8ETP - chains A and B of the 4 polymer chains in the assembly; structure by electron microscopy, 3.52 A resolution.

# Chain A (and B)
Name: Cyclic nucleotide-gated cation channel alpha-3
Source organism: Homo sapiens
Notes: chain B of this document is another copy of the same molecule, construct and numbering; everything in this record applies to it too
UniProtKB: Q16281 (CNGA3_HUMAN); numbering as in UniProt (aligned over 1-694)
Chain sequence (694 residues; numbered 1 to 694; the number before each row is that of its first residue):
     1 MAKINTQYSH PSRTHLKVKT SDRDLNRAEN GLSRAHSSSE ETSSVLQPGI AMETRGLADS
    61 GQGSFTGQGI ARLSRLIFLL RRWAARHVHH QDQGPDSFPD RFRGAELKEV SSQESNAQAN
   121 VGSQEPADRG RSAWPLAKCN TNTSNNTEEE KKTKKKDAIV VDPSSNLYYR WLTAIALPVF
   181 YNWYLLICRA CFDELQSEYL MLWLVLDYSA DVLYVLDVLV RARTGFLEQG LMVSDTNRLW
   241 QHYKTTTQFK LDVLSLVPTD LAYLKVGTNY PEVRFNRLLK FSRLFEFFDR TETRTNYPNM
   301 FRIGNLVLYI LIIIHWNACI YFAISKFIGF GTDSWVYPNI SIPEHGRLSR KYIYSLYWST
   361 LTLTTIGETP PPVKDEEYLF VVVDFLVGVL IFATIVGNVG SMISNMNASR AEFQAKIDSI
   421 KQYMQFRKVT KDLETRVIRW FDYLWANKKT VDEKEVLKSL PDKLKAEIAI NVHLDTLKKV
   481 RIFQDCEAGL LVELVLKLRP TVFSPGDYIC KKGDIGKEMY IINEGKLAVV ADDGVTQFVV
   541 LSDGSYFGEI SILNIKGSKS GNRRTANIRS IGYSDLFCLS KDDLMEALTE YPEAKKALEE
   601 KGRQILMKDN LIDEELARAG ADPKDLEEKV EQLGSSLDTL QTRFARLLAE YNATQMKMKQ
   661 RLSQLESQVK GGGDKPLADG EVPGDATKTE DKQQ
Not modelled in the structure: 1-158, 611-694
Glycans and other covalent adducts: N-acetylglucosamine (NAG) linked to N339
Small-molecule neighbours: cyclic guanosine monophosphate (PCG): V529, V539, L541, F547, G548, E549, S551, R564, T565, I568
Curated features (UniProtKB/Swiss-Prot):
  - region: T365 to E368 (Selectivity filter)
  - binding site (3',5'-cyclic GMP): G548, E549, S551, R564, T565, D609
  - site (Central gate): F392, V396
  - glycosylation: N339 (N-linked (GalNAc...) asparagine)
  - natural variant: D162 (D162V: In ACHM2), P163 (P163L: In ACHM2), W171 (W171C: In ACHM2), Y181 (Y181C: In ACHM2), N182 (N182Y: In ACHM2), L186 (L186F: In ACHM2), C191 (C191Y: In ACHM2), E194 (E194K: In ACHM2), R223 (R223Q: In ACHM2; R223W: In ACHM2), T224 (T224I: Found in patients with cone-rod dystrophy; T224R: In ACHM2), E228 (E228K: In ACHM2; uncertain significance), F249 (F249S: In ACHM2), 46 further natural variant entries in UniProt

# How chain A and chain B interact
Residue-residue contacts (78; chain A residue first):
  V307(A) with L390(B), hydrophobic
  R347(A) with D375(B), salt bridge
  S349(A) with D375(B)
  R350(A) with V373(B), hydrogen bond (side chain-backbone); D375(B), salt bridge
  I353(A) with D375(B); Y378(B), hydrophobic; L379(B), hydrophobic
  Y354(A) with Y378(B)
  Y357(A) with P371(B); P372(B); Y378(B), hydrophobic; V381(B), hydrophobic; V382(B), hydrophobic
  T360(A) with V382(B)
  L361(A) with F385(B), hydrophobic
  T364(A) with V389(B)
  I366(A) with T365(B); F385(B), hydrophobic
  E368(A) with G367(B)
  F392(A) with V389(B), hydrophobic; F392(B), hydrophobic
  V396(A) with A393(B), hydrophobic; V396(B), hydrophobic
  V399(A) with A393(B)
  G400(A) with G397(B)
  I403(A) with T394(B); G397(B); N398(B); S401(B)
  S404(A) with S401(B)
  N407(A) with R302(B); S401(B)
  R410(A) with E292(B); T293(B)
  A411(A) with N405(B)
  K416(A) with S459(B)
  S419(A) with V451(B); V456(B)
  I420(A) with V456(B)
  Q422(A) with K448(B), hydrogen bond (side chain-backbone)
  Y423(A) with E453(B); V456(B), hydrophobic; L457(B)
  M424(A) with I468(B), hydrophobic
  F426(A) with K449(B); E453(B); D575(B)
  R427(A) with E453(B), salt bridge; V472(B); P500(B); N523(B); D575(B), salt bridge; F577(B)
  K428(A) with E524(B), salt bridge
  T430(A) with N471(B), hydrogen bond
  L433(A) with E467(B); N471(B)
  V437(A) with L460(B), hydrophobic; L464(B), hydrophobic
  W440(A) with P461(B)
  F441(A) with L460(B), hydrophobic
  W445(A) with T293(B), hydrogen bond
  N447(A) with L227(B)
  R499(A) with D462(B), salt bridge
  F503(A) with K463(B)
  D507(A) with K463(B)
  I515(A) with E590(B); Y591(B)
  E524(A) with Q229(B)
  G525(A) with Q229(B)
  K526(A) with Q229(B)
  D543(A) with Q229(B)
  R563(A) with E487(B), salt bridge; Y591(B)
  I571(A) with L231(B), hydrophobic
  G572(A) with G230(B)
  Y573(A) with G230(B), hydrogen bond (backbone-backbone)
Other interface residues (no listed pair), chain A (60 interface residues in all): I310, L311, L356, V429, R436, D442, Y443, T501, V502, Y508, G513
Other interface residues (no listed pair), chain B (57 interface residues in all): D289, I366, K374, L386, G489

# In short
Chain A and chain B form an interface of 60 and 57 residues respectively; the contacts include 5 hydrogen
bonds and 7 salt bridges. Among the polar pairs are R347(A)-D375(B), R350(A)-D375(B) and R427(A)-E453(B).
Bound to chain A: cyclic guanosine monophosphate. Covalently linked N-acetylglucosamine: at N339(A).
Chain A and chain B are both Cyclic nucleotide-gated cation channel alpha-3 (Homo sapiens); the structure,
Cryo-EM structure of cGMP bound closed state of human CNGA3/CNGB3 channel in GDN, was determined by electron
microscopy, deposited together with 8EU3, 8EUC, 8EV8, 8EV9, 8EVA, 8EVB and 8EVC.
